PDB entry 6BTE | X-ray diffraction, 2.20 A resolution | chains A and P of the 4 polymer chains in the assembly

== Chain A ==
Name: DNA polymerase beta
From: Homo sapiens
Notes: EC 2.7.7.7, 4.2.99.-
UniProtKB: P06746 (DPOLB_HUMAN); numbering as in UniProt (aligned over 1-335)
Chain sequence (335 residues; numbered 1 to 335; the number before each row is that of its first residue):
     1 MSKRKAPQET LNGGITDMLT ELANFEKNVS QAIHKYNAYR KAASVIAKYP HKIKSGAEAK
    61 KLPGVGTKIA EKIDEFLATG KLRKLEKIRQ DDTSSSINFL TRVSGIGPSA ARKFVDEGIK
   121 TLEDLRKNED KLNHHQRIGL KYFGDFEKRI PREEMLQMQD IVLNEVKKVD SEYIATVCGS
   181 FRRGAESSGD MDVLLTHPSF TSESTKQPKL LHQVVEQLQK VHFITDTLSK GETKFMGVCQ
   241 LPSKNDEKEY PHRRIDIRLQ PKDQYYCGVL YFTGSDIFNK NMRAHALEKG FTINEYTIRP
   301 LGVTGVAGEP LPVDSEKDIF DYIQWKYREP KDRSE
Disordered / not traced: 1-9, 302-303
Sequence notes: engineered mutation Gln260 (Ile in P06746)
UniProt features mapped onto this chain:
  - region: Arg183 to Asp192 (DNA-binding)
  - active site: Lys72 (Nucleophile)
  - binding site (K(+)): Lys60, Leu62, Val65, Thr101, Val103, Ile106
  - binding site (Na(+)): Lys60, Leu62, Val65, Thr101, Val103, Ile106
  - binding site (dATP): Arg149, Ser180, Arg183, Gly189, Asp190
  - binding site (dCTP): Arg149, Ser180, Arg183, Gly189, Asp190
  - binding site (dGTP): Arg149, Ser180, Arg183, Gly189, Asp190, Asp192
  - binding site (dTTP): Arg149, Ser180, Arg183, Gly189, Asp190
  - binding site (Mg(2+)): Asp190, Asp192, Asp256
  - modified residue: Lys72 (N6-acetyllysine), Arg83 (Omega-N-methylarginine), Arg152 (Omega-N-methylarginine)
  - cross-link (Glycyl lysine isopeptide (Lys-Gly)): Lys41 (interchain with G-Cter in ubiquitin), Lys61 (interchain with G-Cter in ubiquitin), Lys81 (interchain with G-Cter in ubiquitin)
  - natural variant: Leu22 (L22P: Found in a gastric cancer sample; uncertain significance), Tyr39 (Y39C: Found in a gastric cancer sample; uncertain significance), Gly118 (G118V: Decreased DNA-directed DNA polymerase activity), Arg137 (R137Q: Decreased function in base-excision repair), Arg149 (R149I: Decreased DNA-directed DNA polymerase activity), Asp160 (D160N: Found in a gastric cancer sample; uncertain significance), Cys239 (C239R: Found in a gastric cancer sample; uncertain significance), Lys289 (K289M: Found in a colon cancer sample; uncertain significance), Asn294 (N294D: Found in a gastric cancer sample; uncertain significance), Glu295 (E295K: Found in a gastric cancer sample; uncertain significance)
  - mutagenesis: Phe25 (F25W: No effect on 5'-dRP lyase activity. Decreased ssDNA binding), His34 (H34G: Decreased 5'-dRP lyase activity. Decreased ssDNA binding), Lys35 (K35A: Decreased 5'-dRP lyase activity. Decreased ssDNA binding. Loss of 5'-dRP lyase activity; when associated with A-68 and A-72. Decreased ssDNA binding; when associated with A-68 and A-72 ...), Tyr39 (Y39F: No effect on 5'-dRP lyase activity; Y39Q: Abolishes DNA polymerase and 5'-dRP lyase activity), Lys41 (K41R: Abolishes ubiquitination; when associated with R-61 and R-81), Lys60 (K60A: Decreased 5'-dRP lyase activity. Decreased ssDNA binding), Lys61 (K61R: Abolishes ubiquitination; when associated with R-41 and R-81), Lys68 (K68A: No effect on 5'-dRP lyase activity. Decreased ssDNA binding. Loss of 5'-dRP lyase activity; when associated with A-35 and A-72. Decreased ssDNA binding; when associated with A-35 and A-72 ...), Glu71 (E71Q: No effect on 5'-dRP lyase activity. No effect on structure shown by circular dichroism. No effect on ssDNA binding), Lys72 (K72A: Severely reduced 5'-dRP lyase activity. Does not affect ssDNA binding. Loss of 5'-dRP lyase activity; when associated with A-35 and A-68. Decreased ssDNA binding ...), Glu75 (E75A: Slightly decreased 5'-dRP lyase activity. Decreased ssDNA binding. No effect on structure shown by circular dichroism), Lys81 (K81R: Abolishes ubiquitination; when associated with R-41 and R-61), 5 further mutagenesis entries in UniProt
Reported in the primary citation:
  - contacts within the chain: Arg258-Gln260 (water-mediated contact), Gln260-Glu295 (hydrogen bond), Gln260-Gln264 (hydrogen bond)
  - conformationally variable residues (side-chain flip): Asp192, Leu194, Arg258, Gln264, Tyr265, Tyr271, Phe272, Arg283, Glu295
  - mutagenesis - I260Q: increased binding to incorrect dATP
  - mutagenesis - I260Q (35-fold): increased binding to incorrect dCTP
  - mutagenesis - I260Q (21-fold): increased catalytic activity on incorrect dATP opposite a G
  - mutagenesis - I260Q: unchanged binding to correct dCTP
  - mutagenesis - I260Q (3-fold): decreased catalytic activity
  - mutagenesis - I260Q: decreased binding to template G DNA

== Chain P ==
Molecule: DNA Primer Strand
Sequence (10 nucleotides; numbered 1 to 10; the number before each row is that of its first residue):
     1 GCTGATGCGC

== Chain A / chain P interface ==
Contacting residue pairs (17):
  Val103(A) - DG9(P)  phosphate contact
  Ser104(A) - DG9(P)  phosphate contact
  Gly105(A) - DC8(P)  phosphate contact
  Gly105(A) - DG9(P)  hydrogen bond to the phosphate
  Ile106(A) - DG9(P)  hydrogen bond to the phosphate
  Gly107(A) - DC8(P)  hydrogen bond to the phosphate
  Gly107(A) - DG9(P)  phosphate contact
  Pro108(A) - DC8(P)  phosphate contact
  Ser109(A) - DG7(P)  phosphate contact
  Ser109(A) - DC8(P)  hydrogen bond to the phosphate
  Ala110(A) - DC8(P)  hydrogen bond to the phosphate
  Lys234(A) - DG9(P)  base contact
  Met236(A) - DG9(P)  phosphate contact
  Arg254(A) - DC10(P)  salt bridge to the phosphate
  Asp256(A) - DC10(P)  sugar contact
  Tyr271(A) - DC10(P)  hydrogen bond to the base
  Asp276(A) - DC10(P)  sugar contact
Other interface residues (no listed pair), chain A (17 interface residues in all): His135, Asp190, Asp192

== In short ==
17 residues of chain A face 4 of chain P across their interface, with 6 hydrogen bonds and 1 salt bridge.
Polar contacts include Tyr271(A)-DC10(P), Gly105(A)-DG9(P) and Ile106(A)-DG9(P). From the paper: I260Q of
chain A increases binding to incorrect dATP; conformational variability at Asp192(A), Leu194(A) and Arg258(A)
among others.
Chain A is DNA polymerase beta (Homo sapiens) and chain P is DNA Primer Strand; the structure, DNA Polymerase
Beta I260Q Binary Complex, was determined by X-ray diffraction together with 6BTF from the same study.
